1CTU - chain A; structure by X-ray diffraction, 2.30 A resolution.

[Chain A]
Molecule: Cytidine deaminase
Organism: Escherichia coli
Notes: EC 3.5.4.5
UniProt: P0ABF6 (CDD_ECOLI); numbering as in UniProt (aligned over 1-294)
Chain sequence (294 residues; row label = number of the first residue in the row):
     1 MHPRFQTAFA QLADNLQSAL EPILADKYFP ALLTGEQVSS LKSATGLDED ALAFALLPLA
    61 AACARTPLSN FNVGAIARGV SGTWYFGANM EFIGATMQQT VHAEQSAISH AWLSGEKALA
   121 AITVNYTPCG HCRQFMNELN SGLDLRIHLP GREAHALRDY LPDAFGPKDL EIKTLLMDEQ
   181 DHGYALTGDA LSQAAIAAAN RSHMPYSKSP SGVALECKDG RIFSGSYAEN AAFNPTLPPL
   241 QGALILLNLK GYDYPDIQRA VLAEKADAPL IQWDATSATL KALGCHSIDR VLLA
Swiss-Prot annotation at these positions:
  - active site: Glu104 (Proton donor)
  - binding site (substrate): Asn89 to Glu91
  - binding site (Zn(2+)): His102, Cys129, Cys132
Metal / ion sites: Zn2+: His102, Cys129, Cys132 (together with 4-hydroxy-3,4-dihydro-zebularine)
Ligand contacts: 4-hydroxy-3,4-dihydro-zebularine (ZEB): Ser69, Phe71, Val73, Asn89, Glu91, Thr100, Val101, His102, Ala103, Glu104, Thr127, Pro128, Cys129, Cys132, Phe165, Leu170, Ala231, Ala232, Phe233

[In short]
Bound to chain A: 4-hydroxy-3,4-dihydro-zebularine. His102, Cys129 and Cys132 form the Zn2+ site. Curated
annotation (UniProt) lists active-site residue Glu104, 3 substrate-binding residues and 3 Zn2+-binding
residues.
Chain A is Cytidine deaminase (Escherichia coli); the structure, Transition-state selectivity for a single oh
group during catalysis by cytidine deaminase, was determined by X-ray diffraction, deposited together with
1CTT.
